Entry 3BHT (X-ray diffraction, 2.00 A resolution); this record covers chains A and B.

Chain A:
Molecule: Cell division protein kinase 2
From: Homo sapiens
Notes: EC 2.7.11.22
UniProtKB: P24941 (CDK2_HUMAN); residues 1-298 here = UniProt positions 1-298
Chain sequence (300 residues; each row starts with the number of its first residue; numbers below 1 keep their minus sign (Gly-1 is residue -1)):
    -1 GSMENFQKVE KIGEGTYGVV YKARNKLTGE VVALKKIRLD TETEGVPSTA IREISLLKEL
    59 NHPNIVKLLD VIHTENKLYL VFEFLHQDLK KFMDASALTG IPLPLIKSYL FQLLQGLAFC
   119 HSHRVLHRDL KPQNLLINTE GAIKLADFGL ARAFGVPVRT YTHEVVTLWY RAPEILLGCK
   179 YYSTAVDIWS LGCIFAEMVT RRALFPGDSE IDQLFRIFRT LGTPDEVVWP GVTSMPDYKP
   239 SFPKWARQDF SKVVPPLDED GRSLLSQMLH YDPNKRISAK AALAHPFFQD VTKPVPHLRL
Disordered / not traced: 39-40
Differences from the reference sequence: expression tag (-1 to 0)
Modified positions: Thr160 (phosphothreonine; TPO)
Residues lining bound ligands: MFR (4-(4-methoxy-1H-pyrrolo[2,3-b]pyridin-3-yl)pyrimidin-2-amine): Ile10, Gly11, Tyr15, Val18, Ala31, Lys33, Glu51, Leu55, Val64, Phe80, Glu81, Phe82, Leu83, Leu134, Ala144, Asp145, Phe146
From the paper describing this entry:
  - binding site for MFR: Lys33, Glu51, Glu81, Leu83
  - post-translational modification sites: Thr160

Chain B:
Molecule: Cyclin-A2
From: Bos taurus
UniProtKB: P30274 (CCNA2_BOVIN); residues 171-432 here correspond to UniProt positions 169-430 (UniProt number = residue number - 2)
Chain sequence (262 residues; numbered 171 to 432; the number before each row is that of its first residue):
   171 SVNEVPDYHE DIHTYLREME VKCKPKVGYM KKQPDITNSM RAILVDWLVE VGEEYKLQNE
   231 TLHLAVNYID RFLSSMSVLR GKLQLVGTAA MLLASKFEEI YPPEVAEFVY ITDDTYTKKQ
   291 VLRMEHLVLK VLAFDLAAPT INQFLTQYFL HQQPANCKVE SLAMFLGELS LIDADPYLKY
   351 LPSVIAAAAF HLALYTVTGQ SWPESLVQKT GYTLETLKPC LLDLHQTYLR APQHAQQSIR
   411 EKYKNSKYHG VSLLNPPETL NV
Metal / ion sites: Mg2+: Gln203, Ile206
Residues lining bound ligands:
  - monothioglycerol (SGM), molecule 1: Met189, Lys192, Cys193, Arg241, Asp305
  - monothioglycerol (SGM), molecule 2: Ala325, Cys327, Glu330

Chain A / chain B interface:
Contacting residue pairs (77):
  Asp38(A) with Leu292(B)
  Thr41(A) with Lys288(B), hydrogen bond (backbone-side chain)
  Glu42(A) with Lys266(B), hydrogen bond (backbone-side chain); Glu274(B); Val275(B), hydrogen bond (side chain-backbone); Lys288(B), salt bridge
  Gly43(A) with Lys266(B); Glu295(B)
  Val44(A) with Lys266(B), hydrogen bond (backbone-side chain); Glu295(B), hydrogen bond (backbone-side chain); Leu299(B), hydrophobic
  Ser46(A) with Lys266(B)
  Ile49(A) with Leu263(B), hydrophobic; Lys266(B); Leu306(B), hydrophobic
  Arg50(A) with Lys266(B); Phe267(B), hydrogen bond (side chain-backbone); Glu269(B)
  Ile52(A) with Phe304(B), hydrophobic
  Ser53(A) with Phe267(B); Phe304(B); Leu306(B)
  Lys56(A) with Ala303(B), hydrogen bond (side chain-backbone); Asp305(B), salt bridge
  Glu57(A) with Tyr185(B), hydrogen bond; Ala307(B)
  His71(A) with His296(B), hydrogen bond; Lys300(B), hydrogen bond (backbone-side chain); Phe304(B)
  Thr72(A) with His296(B)
  Glu73(A) with Arg293(B), salt bridge
  Ala116(A) with Tyr178(B)
  His119(A) with Tyr178(B); Ile182(B)
  Ser120(A) with Tyr178(B); Asp181(B), hydrogen bond; Ile182(B)
  His121(A) with Tyr185(B)
  Arg122(A) with Ile182(B); Tyr185(B); Ala307(B), hydrogen bond (side chain-backbone)
  Arg150(A) with Glu268(B), salt bridge; Glu269(B); Ile270(B)
  Ala151(A) with Phe267(B), hydrophobic
  Phe152(A) with Val175(B), hydrophobic; Ile182(B), hydrophobic
  Val154(A) with Glu174(B); Val175(B), hydrophobic; Ile182(B), hydrophobic; Thr316(B), hydrogen bond (backbone-side chain); Gln317(B), hydrogen bond (backbone-backbone)
  Pro155(A) with Asn173(B); Thr316(B)
  Val156(A) with Asn173(B), hydrogen bond (backbone-backbone)
  Arg157(A) with Gln228(B), hydrogen bond; Glu230(B); Glu268(B), salt bridge
  Thr158(A) with Ile270(B)
  Tyr159(A) with Ile270(B)
  Thr160(A) with Glu269(B); Ile270(B)
  Tyr179(A) with Asn173(B)
  Ser181(A) with Val172(B), hydrogen bond (side chain-backbone); Asn173(B); Val175(B)
  Thr182(A) with Val172(B); Val175(B)
  Pro271(A) with Val172(B)
  Asn272(A) with Ser171(B), hydrogen bond; Val172(B), hydrogen bond (side chain-backbone)
  Ser276(A) with Asp177(B), hydrogen bond; Tyr178(B)
  Ala277(A) with Tyr178(B), hydrogen bond (backbone-side chain)
  Lys278(A) with Asp177(B), hydrogen bond (side chain-backbone); Tyr178(B), hydrogen bond (backbone-side chain); Asp181(B), salt bridge
Also at the interface, not in a pair above, chain A (44 interface residues in all): Leu54, Val69, Leu76, Tyr180, Ala183, Ala279
Also at the interface, not in a pair above, chain B (37 interface residues in all): His179, Leu186, Leu320

In short:
44 residues of chain A and 37 residues of chain B are in contact; the contacts include 23 hydrogen bonds and 6
salt bridges. Polar contacts include Glu42(A)-Lys288(B), Lys56(A)-Asp305(B) and Glu73(A)-Arg293(B). Ligands of
chain A: compound MFR. From the paper: a binding site for MFR at Lys33(A), Glu51(A) and Glu81(A) among others;
a modification site at Thr160(A).
Here chain A is Cell division protein kinase 2 (Homo sapiens) and chain B is Cyclin-A2 (Bos taurus). Entry
3BHT (Structure of phosphorylated Thr160 CDK2/cyclin A in complex with the inhibitor meriolin 3) was
determined by X-ray diffraction (same publication as 3BHU and 3BHV).
